5ILE - chain A; structure by X-ray diffraction, 1.77 A resolution.

# Chain A
Protein: Myoglobin
Source organism: Physeter catodon
UniProtKB: P02185 (MYG_PHYCD); residues 0-153 here correspond to UniProt positions 1-154 (UniProt number = residue number + 1)
Chain sequence (154 residues; each row starts with the number of its first residue; numbering starts at 0):
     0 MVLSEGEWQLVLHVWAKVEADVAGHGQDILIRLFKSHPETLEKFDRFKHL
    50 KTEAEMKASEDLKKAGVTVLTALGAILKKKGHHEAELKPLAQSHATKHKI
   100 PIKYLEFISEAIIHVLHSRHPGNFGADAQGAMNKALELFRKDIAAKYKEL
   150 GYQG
Sequence notes: engineered mutation Ala64 (His65 in P02185); variant Asn122 (Asp123 in P02185)
Ion coordination: Fe ion near His93 (its only coordinating residue here)
Residues lining bound ligands: 6CQ ([3,3'-(7,12-diethenyl-3,8,13,17-tetramethylporphyrin-2,18-diyl-kappa~4~N~21~,N~22~,N~23~,N~24~)di(propanoato)(2-)](3-methylphenyl)iron): Leu29, Leu32, Thr39, Lys42, Phe43, Arg45, Ala64, Thr67, Val68, Ala71, Leu72, Leu89, Ser92, His93, His97, Ile99, Tyr103, Leu104, Ile107, Phe138
Swiss-Prot annotation at these positions:
  - binding site (heme b): His93
  - modified residue: Ser3 (Phosphoserine), Thr67 (Phosphothreonine)
Reported in the primary citation:
  - binding site for 6CQ: Leu29, Val68
  - conformationally variable residues (side-chain flip): Val68

# Summary
Chain A binds compound 6CQ. UniProt lists heme b-binding residue His93. The paper reports a binding site for
6CQ at Leu29 and Val68; conformational variability at Val68.
Chain A is Myoglobin (Physeter catodon); the structure, H64A sperm whale myoglobin with a Fe-tolyl moiety, was
determined by X-ray diffraction (same publication as 5IKS, 5ILM, 5ILP and 5ILR).
